Entry 5KJ8 (X-ray diffraction, 4.10 A resolution (low resolution: residue-level contacts below are approximate; hydrogen-bond / salt-bridge calls are withheld)); this record covers chains A and B of the 5 polymer chains in the assembly.

# Chain A
Name: Vesicle-associated membrane protein 3
Organism: Rattus norvegicus
UniProtKB: P63025 (VAMP3_RAT); residues 27-89 here correspond to UniProt positions 14-76 (UniProt number = residue number - 13)
Sequence (63 residues; row label = number of the first residue in the row):
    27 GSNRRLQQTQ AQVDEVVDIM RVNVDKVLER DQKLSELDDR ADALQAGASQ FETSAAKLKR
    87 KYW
Differences from the reference sequence: conflict Ala-37 (Asn24 in P63025)
Curated features (UniProtKB/Swiss-Prot):
  - site ((Microbial infection) Cleavage): Asp-57, Gln-58, Lys-59, Leu-60, Gln-76, Phe-77
  - cross-link (Glycyl lysine isopeptide (Lys-Gly)): Lys-83 (interchain with G-Cter in ubiquitin), Lys-85 (interchain with G-Cter in ubiquitin)

# Chain B
Name: Syntaxin-1A
Organism: Rattus norvegicus
UniProtKB: P32851 (STX1A_RAT); numbering as in UniProt (aligned over 191-256)
Sequence (66 residues; each row starts with the number of its first residue):
   191 ALSEIETRHS EIIKLENSIR ELHDMFMDMA MLVESQGEMI DRIEYNVEHA VDYVERAVSD
   251 TKKAVK
Curated features (UniProtKB/Swiss-Prot):
  - site: Lys-253, Ala-254 (Microbial infection: Cleavage)
  - cross-link (Glycyl lysine isopeptide (Lys-Gly)): Lys-252 (interchain with G-Cter in SUMO), Lys-253 (interchain with G-Cter in SUMO), Lys-256 (interchain with G-Cter in SUMO)

# Interface between chain A and chain B
Contacting residue pairs - 53 pairs, chain A then chain B:
  Ser-28(A) / Arg-198(B)
  Asn-29(A) / Glu-201(B)
  Leu-32(A) / Arg-198(B)
  Leu-32(A) / Ile-202(B)
  Leu-32(A) / Leu-205(B)
  Gln-36(A) / Leu-205(B)
  Gln-36(A) / Ser-208(B)
  Val-39(A) / Ser-208(B)
  Val-39(A) / Ile-209(B)
  Val-42(A) / Leu-212(B)
  Val-43(A) / Ser-208(B)
  Val-43(A) / Leu-212(B)
  Val-43(A) / Met-215(B)
  Met-46(A) / Leu-212(B)
  Met-46(A) / Met-215(B)
  Met-46(A) / Phe-216(B)
  Arg-47(A) / Glu-211(B)
  Arg-47(A) / Met-215(B)
  Asn-49(A) / Met-219(B)
  Val-50(A) / Met-215(B)
  Val-50(A) / Met-219(B)
  Val-53(A) / Met-219(B)
  Val-53(A) / Leu-222(B)
  Val-53(A) / Gln-226(B)
  Arg-56(A) / Gln-226(B)
  Arg-56(A) / Ile-230(B)
  Asp-57(A) / Gln-226(B)
  Leu-60(A) / Gln-226(B)
  Leu-60(A) / Ile-230(B)
  Leu-60(A) / Ile-233(B)
  Leu-63(A) / Ile-233(B)
  Asp-64(A) / Arg-232(B)
  Asp-64(A) / Ile-233(B)
  Asp-64(A) / Asn-236(B)
  Ala-67(A) / Ile-233(B)
  Ala-67(A) / Asn-236(B)
  Asp-68(A) / Arg-232(B)
  Asp-68(A) / Asn-236(B)
  Gln-71(A) / Asn-236(B)
  Gln-71(A) / His-239(B)
  Gln-71(A) / Tyr-243(B)
  Ala-74(A) / Tyr-243(B)
  Ser-75(A) / Tyr-243(B)
  Phe-77(A) / Ala-247(B)
  Glu-78(A) / Tyr-243(B)
  Glu-78(A) / Arg-246(B)
  Glu-78(A) / Ala-247(B)
  Ala-81(A) / Ala-247(B)
  Ala-81(A) / Asp-250(B)
  Ala-82(A) / Asp-250(B)
  Lys-85(A) / Asp-250(B)
  Lys-85(A) / Ala-254(B)
  Trp-89(A) / Lys-253(B)
Interface residues without a listed pair, chain A (32 interface residues in all): Thr-35, Asp-40, Leu-54, Tyr-88
Interface residues without a listed pair, chain B (31 interface residues in all): Lys-204, Met-229, Tyr-235, Ala-240, Val-244, Ser-249, Thr-251

# Overview
The interface between chain A and chain B involves 32 residues on one side and 31 on the other.
Chain A is Vesicle-associated membrane protein 3 and chain B is Syntaxin-1A, both from Rattus norvegicus; the
structure, Structure of the Ca2+-bound synaptotagmin-1 SNARE complex (long unit cell form) - from synchrotron
diffraction, was determined by X-ray diffraction together with 5KJ7 from the same study.
